Entry 4B3J (X-ray diffraction, 2.50 A resolution); this record covers chains A and C of the 4 polymer chains in the assembly.

[Chain A]
Name: Fatty acid beta-oxidation complex alpha-chain fadb
Source organism: Mycobacterium tuberculosis
Notes: EC 4.2.1.17, 1.1.1.35
UniProtKB: O53872 (O53872_MYCTU); residue numbers follow UniProt; this construct covers 1-720
Chain sequence (736 residues; row label = number of the first residue in the row; numbers below 1 keep their minus sign (Met-15 is residue -15)):
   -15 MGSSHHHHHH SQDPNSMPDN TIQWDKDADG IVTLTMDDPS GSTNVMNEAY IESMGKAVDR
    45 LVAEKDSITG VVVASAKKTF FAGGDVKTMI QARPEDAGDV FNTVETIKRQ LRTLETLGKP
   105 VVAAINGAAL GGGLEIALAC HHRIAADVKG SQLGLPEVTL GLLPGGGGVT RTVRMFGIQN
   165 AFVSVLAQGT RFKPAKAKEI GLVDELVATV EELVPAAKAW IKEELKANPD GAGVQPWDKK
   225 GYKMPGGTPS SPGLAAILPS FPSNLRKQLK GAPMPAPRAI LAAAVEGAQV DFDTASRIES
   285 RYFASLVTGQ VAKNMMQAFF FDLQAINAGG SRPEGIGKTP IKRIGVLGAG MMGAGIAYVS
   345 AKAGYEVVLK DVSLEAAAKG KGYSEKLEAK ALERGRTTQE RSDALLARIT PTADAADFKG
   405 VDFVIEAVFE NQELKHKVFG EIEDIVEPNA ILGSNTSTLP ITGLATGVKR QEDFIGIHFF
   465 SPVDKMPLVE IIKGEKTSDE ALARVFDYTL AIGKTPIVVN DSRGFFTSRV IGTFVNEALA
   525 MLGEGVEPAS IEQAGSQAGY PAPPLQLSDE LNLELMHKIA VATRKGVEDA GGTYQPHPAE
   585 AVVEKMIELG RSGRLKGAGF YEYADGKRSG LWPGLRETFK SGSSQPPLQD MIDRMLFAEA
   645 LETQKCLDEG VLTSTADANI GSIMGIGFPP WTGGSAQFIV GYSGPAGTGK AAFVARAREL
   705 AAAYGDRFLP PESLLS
Not modelled in the structure: -15 to -14, -4 to 0
Sequence notes: expression tag (-15 to 0)
Ligand contacts: coenzyme A (COA): Ser26, Thr27, Val29, Thr63, Ala66, Gly67, Gly68, Asp69, Val70, Leu114, Gln136, Pro140, Leu144, Arg175, Phe304, Gln308

[Chain C]
Name: Fatty acid beta-oxidation complex beta-chain fada
Source organism: Mycobacterium tuberculosis
Notes: EC 2.3.1.9
UniProtKB: O53871 (Y0859_MYCTU); numbering as in UniProt (aligned over 1-403)
Chain sequence (403 residues; row label = number of the first residue in the row):
     1 MSEEAFIYEA IRTPRGKQKN GSLHEVKPLS LVVGLIDELR KRHPDLDENL ISDVILGCVS
    61 PVGDQGGDIA RAAVLASGMP VTSGGVQLNR FCASGLEAVN TAAQKVRSGW DDLVLAGGVE
   121 SMSRVPMGSD GGAMGLDPAT NYDVMFVPQS IGADLIATIE GFSREDVDAY ALRSQQKAAE
   181 AWSGGYFAKS VVPVRDQNGL LILDHDEHMR PDTTKEGLAK LKPAFEGLAA LGGFDDVALQ
   241 KYHWVEKINH VHTGGNSSGI VDGAALVMIG SAAAGKLQGL TPRARIVATA TSGADPVIML
   301 TGPTPATRKV LDRAGLTVDD IDLFELNEAF ASVVLKFQKD LNIPDEKLNV NGGAIAMGHP
   361 LGATGAMILG TMVDELERRN ARRALITLCI GGGMGVATII ERV
Not modelled in the structure: 1
Ligand contacts:
  - ADP (adenosine-5'-diphosphate): Ile159, Tyr242, His243, Trp244, Ile298, Lys336
  - coenzyme A (COA): Gln18, Lys19, Cys92, Met127, Gln149, Gln175, Arg210, Thr213, Gly217, Leu218, Leu221, Ala224, Phe225, Thr253, Gly254, Gly255, Ser257, Ser258, Ile260, Ala329, Phe330, His359, Leu361

[Chain A / chain C interface]
Residue-residue contacts (19):
  Ala81(A) - Asn198(C)
  Gly82(A) - Leu200(C)
  Phe85(A) - Leu200(C)  hydrophobic
  Gln273(A) - Lys27(C)  hydrogen bond
  Gln273(A) - Asp64(C)  hydrogen bond
  Gln273(A) - Arg124(C)  hydrogen bond
  Val274(A) - His24(C)
  Val274(A) - Arg124(C)
  Thr278(A) - His24(C)
  Thr278(A) - Glu25(C)
  Arg281(A) - Glu25(C)  salt bridge
  Arg285(A) - Glu25(C)  salt bridge
  Arg285(A) - Asp196(C)  salt bridge
  Arg285(A) - Gln197(C)
  Arg285(A) - Asn198(C)  hydrogen bond (backbone-side chain)
  Tyr286(A) - Gln197(C)
  Ala288(A) - Asn198(C)
  Ser289(A) - Gln197(C)  hydrogen bond
  Ser289(A) - Asn198(C)  hydrogen bond (backbone-side chain)
Interface residues without a listed pair, chain A (14 interface residues in all): Glu270, Asp275, Ile282
Interface residues without a listed pair, chain C (10 interface residues in all): Ile202

[Overview]
The interface between chain A and chain C involves 14 residues on one side and 10 on the other; the contacts
include 6 hydrogen bonds and 3 salt bridges. Among the polar pairs are Arg281(A)-Glu25(C), Arg285(A)-Glu25(C)
and Arg285(A)-Asp196(C). Chain A binds coenzyme A.
Chain A is Fatty acid beta-oxidation complex alpha-chain fadb and chain C is Fatty acid beta-oxidation complex
beta-chain fada, both from Mycobacterium tuberculosis; the structure, Crystal structure of Mycobacterium
tuberculosis fatty acid beta- oxidation complex with CoenzymeA bound at the hydratase ..., was determined by
X-ray diffraction together with 4B3H and 4B3I from the same study.
